3S17 - chains B and J of the 12 polymer chains in the assembly; structure by X-ray diffraction, 3.20 A resolution.

== Chain B ==
Molecule: DNA-directed RNA polymerase II subunit RPB2
Organism: Saccharomyces cerevisiae
Notes: EC 2.7.7.6
Reference sequence: P08518 (RPB2_YEAST); numbering as in UniProt (aligned over 1-1224)
Sequence (1224 residues; row label = number of the first residue in the row):
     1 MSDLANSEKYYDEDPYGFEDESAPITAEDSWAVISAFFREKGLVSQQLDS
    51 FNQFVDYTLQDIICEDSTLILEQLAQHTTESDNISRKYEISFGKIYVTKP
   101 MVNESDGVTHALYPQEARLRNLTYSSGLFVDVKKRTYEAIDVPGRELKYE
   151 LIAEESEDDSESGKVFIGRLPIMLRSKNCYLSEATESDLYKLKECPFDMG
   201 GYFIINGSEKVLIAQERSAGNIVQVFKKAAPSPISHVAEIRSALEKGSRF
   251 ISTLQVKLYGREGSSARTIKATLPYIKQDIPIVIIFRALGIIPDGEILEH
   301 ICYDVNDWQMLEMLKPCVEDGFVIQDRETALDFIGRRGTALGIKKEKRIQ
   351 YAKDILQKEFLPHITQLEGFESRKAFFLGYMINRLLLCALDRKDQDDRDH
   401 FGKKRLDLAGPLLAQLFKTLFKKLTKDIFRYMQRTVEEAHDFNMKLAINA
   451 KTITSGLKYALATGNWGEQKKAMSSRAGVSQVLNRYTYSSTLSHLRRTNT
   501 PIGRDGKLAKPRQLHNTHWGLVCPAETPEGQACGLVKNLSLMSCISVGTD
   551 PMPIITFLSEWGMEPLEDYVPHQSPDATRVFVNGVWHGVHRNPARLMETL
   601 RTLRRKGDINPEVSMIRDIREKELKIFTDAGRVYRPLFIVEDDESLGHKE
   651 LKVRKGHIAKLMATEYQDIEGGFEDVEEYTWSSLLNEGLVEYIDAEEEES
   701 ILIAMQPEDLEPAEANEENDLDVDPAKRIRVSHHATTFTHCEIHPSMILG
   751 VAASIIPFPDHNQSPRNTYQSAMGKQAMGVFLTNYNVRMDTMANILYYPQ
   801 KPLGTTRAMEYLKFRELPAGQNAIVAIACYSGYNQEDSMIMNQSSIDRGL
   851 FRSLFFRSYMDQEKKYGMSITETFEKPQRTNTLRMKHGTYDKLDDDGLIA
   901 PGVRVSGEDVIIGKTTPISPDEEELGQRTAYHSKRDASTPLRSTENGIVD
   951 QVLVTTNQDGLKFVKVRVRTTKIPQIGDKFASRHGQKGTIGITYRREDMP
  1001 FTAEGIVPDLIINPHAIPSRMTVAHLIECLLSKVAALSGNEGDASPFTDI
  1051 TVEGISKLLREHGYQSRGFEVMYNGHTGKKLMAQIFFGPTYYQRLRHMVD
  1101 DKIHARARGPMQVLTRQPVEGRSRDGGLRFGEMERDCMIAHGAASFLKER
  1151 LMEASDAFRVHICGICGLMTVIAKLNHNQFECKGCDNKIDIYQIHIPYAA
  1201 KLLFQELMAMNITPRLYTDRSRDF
Not modelled in the structure: 1-19, 71-88, 142-163, 336-344, 438-445, 503-508, 669-677, 716-721, 920-932
Ion coordination: Zn2+: C1163, C1166, C1182, C1185

== Chain J ==
Molecule: DNA-directed RNA polymerases I, II, and III subunit RPABC5
Organism: Saccharomyces cerevisiae
Reference sequence: P22139 (RPAB5_YEAST); numbering as in UniProt (aligned over 1-70)
Sequence (70 residues; numbered 1 to 70; the number before each row is that of its first residue):
     1 MIVPVRCFSCGKVVGDKWESYLNLLQEDELDEGTALSRLGLKRYCCRRMI
    51 LTHVDLIEKFLRYNPLEKRD
Not modelled in the structure: 66-70
Ion coordination: Zn2+: C7, C10, C45, C46
Curated features (UniProtKB/Swiss-Prot):
  - binding site (Zn(2+)): C7, C10, C45, C46
  - cross-link: K59 (Glycyl lysine isopeptide (Lys-Gly) (interchain with G-Cter in ubiquitin))

== Interface between chain B and chain J ==
Pairs across the interface (69; chain B residue first):
  E186(B) with R62(J), salt bridge
  Y190(B) with K59(J); R62(J); Y63(J), hydrophobic
  K193(B) with P65(J)
  C195(B) with Y63(J)
  F197(B) with K59(J)
  V780(B) with L56(J), hydrophobic
  T783(B) with K59(J); F60(J); Y63(J)
  N784(B) with Y63(J), hydrogen bond (backbone-side chain)
  Y785(B) with M1(J); F60(J), hydrophobic
  N786(B) with F60(J)
  Y797(B) with M1(J)
  Y798(B) with M1(J); I2(J); P4(J), hydrophobic
  P799(B) with M1(J)
  Q800(B) with R48(J); M49(J); T52(J)
  K801(B) with L51(J); T52(J), hydrogen bond (backbone-backbone); V54(J)
  L803(B) with R48(J); L51(J), hydrophobic; T52(J)
  R815(B) with V54(J)
  E816(B) with V54(J); L56(J)
  P818(B) with V54(J), hydrophobic
  Q821(B) with F8(J)
  N822(B) with R48(J), hydrogen bond (backbone-side chain); T52(J)
  I824(B) with S9(J); Y44(J), hydrophobic; C45(J), hydrophobic; R48(J)
  S845(B) with F8(J), hydrogen bond (side chain-backbone); S9(J)
  R848(B) with C7(J); F8(J), hydrogen bond (side chain-backbone); S9(J), hydrogen bond (side chain-backbone); G11(J)
  G849(B) with F8(J)
  L850(B) with F8(J), hydrophobic
  R996(B) with S9(J); C10(J), hydrogen bond (side chain-backbone)
  I1006(B) with R43(J); C45(J), hydrophobic
  D1009(B) with S9(J), hydrogen bond; R48(J), salt bridge
  K1033(B) with Y44(J)
  A1035(B) with L51(J)
  A1036(B) with Y44(J), hydrophobic; R47(J), hydrogen bond (backbone-side chain); L51(J), hydrophobic
  L1037(B) with Y44(J), hydrophobic; R47(J), hydrogen bond (backbone-side chain)
  S1038(B) with G33(J)
  G1039(B) with E32(J); G33(J); R47(J); L51(J)
  Y1064(B) with Y44(J)
  E1070(B) with Y44(J), hydrogen bond
  F1087(B) with Y44(J)
Interface residues without a listed pair, chain B (50 interface residues in all): S187, E194, P196, I795, L817, A823, N842, S844, L854, E1004, V1007, N1040
Interface residues without a listed pair, chain J (29 interface residues in all): R6, D31, L36, N64

== Overview ==
Chain B and chain J form an interface of 50 and 29 residues respectively; the contacts include 11 hydrogen
bonds and 2 salt bridges. Polar contacts include E186(B)-R62(J), D1009(B)-R48(J) and N784(B)-Y63(J). UniProt
lists 4 Zn2+-binding residues on chain J.
Here chain B is DNA-directed RNA polymerase II subunit RPB2 and chain J is DNA-directed RNA polymerases I, II,
and III subunit RPABC5, both from Saccharomyces cerevisiae. Entry 3S17 (RNA Polymerase II Initiation Complex
with a 9-nt RNA) was determined by X-ray diffraction together with 3RZD, 3RZO, 3S14, 3S15, 3S16, 3S1M and 5
further entries from the same study.
